7S7H - chains D and E of the 8 polymer chains in the assembly; structure by X-ray diffraction, 2.40 A resolution.

Chain D:
Protein: Methane monooxygenase regulatory protein B
Organism: Methylosinus trichosporium OB3b
Reference sequence: A0A2D2D0T8 (A0A2D2D0T8_METTR); residue numbers follow UniProt; this construct covers 3-133
Chain sequence (131 residues; numbered 3 to 133; the number before each row is that of its first residue):
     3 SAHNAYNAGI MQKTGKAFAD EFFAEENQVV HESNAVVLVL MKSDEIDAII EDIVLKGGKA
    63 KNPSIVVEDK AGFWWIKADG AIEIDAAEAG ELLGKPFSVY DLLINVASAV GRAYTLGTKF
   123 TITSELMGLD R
Differences from the reference sequence: engineered mutation Ala109 (Ser in A0A2D2D0T8), Ala111 (Thr in A0A2D2D0T8)
From the paper describing this entry:
  - mutagenesis - S109A/T111A (3-4 fold): increased catalytic activity on substrates larger than methane (citing earlier work)
  - mutagenesis - T111A: increased catalytic activity on ethane (citing earlier work)

Chain E:
Protein: Methane monooxygenase component A alpha chain
Organism: Methylosinus trichosporium OB3b
Notes: EC 1.-.-.-
Reference sequence: A0A2D2D5X0 (A0A2D2D5X0_METTR); numbering as in UniProt (aligned over 12-526)
Chain sequence (515 residues; numbered 12 to 526; the number before each row is that of its first residue):
    12 DALKVNRAPV GVEPQEVHKW LQSFNWDFKE NRTKYPTKYH MANETKEQFK VIAKEYARME
    72 AAKDERQFGT LLDGLTRLGA GNKVHPRWGE TMKVISNFLE VGEYNAIAAS AMLWDSATAA
   132 EQKNGYLAQV LDEIRHTHQC AFINHYYSKH YHDPAGHNDA RRTRAIGPLW KGMKRVFADG
   192 FISGDAVECS VNLQLVGEAC FTNPLIVAVT EWASANGDEI TPTVFLSVET DELRHMANGY
   252 QTVVSIANDP ASAKFLNTDL NNAFWTQQKY FTPVLGYLFE YGSKFKVEPW VKTWNRWVYE
   312 DWGGIWIGRL GKYGVESPAS LRDAKRDAYW AHHDLALAAY AMWPLGFARL ALPDEEDQAW
   372 FEANYPGWAD HYGKIFNEWK KLGYEDPKSG FIPYQWLLAN GHDVYIDRVS QVPFIPSLAK
   432 GTGSLRVHEF NGKKHSLTDD WGERQWLIEP ERYECHNVFE QYEGRELSEV IAEGHGVRSD
   492 GKTLIAQPHT RGDNLWTLED IKRAGCVFPD PLAKF
Ion coordination: Fe ion site 1: Glu114, Glu144, His147 (together with 1,2-ethanediol); Fe ion site 2: Glu144, Glu209, Glu243, His246 (together with 1,2-ethanediol)
From the paper describing this entry:
  - binding site for 1,2-ethanediol: Phe188

Interface between chain D and chain E:
Residue-residue contacts (14):
  Met43(D) - Asp84(E)
  Met43(D) - Arg88(E)
  Lys44(D) - Arg88(E)  hydrogen bond (backbone-side chain)
  Ser45(D) - Leu83(E)
  Ser45(D) - Thr87(E)
  Asp46(D) - Leu83(E)  hydrogen bond (backbone-backbone)
  Asp46(D) - Thr87(E)
  Asp46(D) - Lys160(E)  salt bridge
  Asp46(D) - His161(E)  salt bridge
  Glu47(D) - Leu83(E)
  Asp49(D) - Thr87(E)
  Ala73(D) - Arg88(E)
  Gly74(D) - Arg88(E)
  Lys97(D) - Leu83(E)

Summary:
The interface between chain D and chain E involves 9 residues on one side and 6 on the other, with 2 hydrogen
bonds and 2 salt bridges. Polar pairs include Asp46(D)-Lys160(E), Asp46(D)-His161(E) and Lys44(D)-Arg88(E).
From the paper: a binding site for 1,2-ethanediol at Phe188(E); S109A/T111A of chain D increase catalytic
activity on substrates larger than methane.
Here chain D is Methane monooxygenase regulatory protein B and chain E is Methane monooxygenase component A
alpha chain, both from Methylosinus trichosporium OB3b. Entry 7S7H (Complex structure of Methane monooxygenase
hydroxylase and regulatory subunit DBL2) was determined by X-ray diffraction, deposited together with 7S6Q,
7S6R, 7S6S and 7S6T.
